PDB entry 7SBA | electron microscopy, 2.90 A resolution | chains I and X of the 14 polymer chains in the assembly

# Chain I
Protein: Cas10d
Source organism: Synechocystis sp. PCC 6803
Reference sequence: Q6ZEI7 (Q6ZEI7_SYNY3); numbering as in UniProt (aligned over 1-975)
Amino-acid sequence (975 residues; numbered 1 to 975; the number before each row is that of its first residue):
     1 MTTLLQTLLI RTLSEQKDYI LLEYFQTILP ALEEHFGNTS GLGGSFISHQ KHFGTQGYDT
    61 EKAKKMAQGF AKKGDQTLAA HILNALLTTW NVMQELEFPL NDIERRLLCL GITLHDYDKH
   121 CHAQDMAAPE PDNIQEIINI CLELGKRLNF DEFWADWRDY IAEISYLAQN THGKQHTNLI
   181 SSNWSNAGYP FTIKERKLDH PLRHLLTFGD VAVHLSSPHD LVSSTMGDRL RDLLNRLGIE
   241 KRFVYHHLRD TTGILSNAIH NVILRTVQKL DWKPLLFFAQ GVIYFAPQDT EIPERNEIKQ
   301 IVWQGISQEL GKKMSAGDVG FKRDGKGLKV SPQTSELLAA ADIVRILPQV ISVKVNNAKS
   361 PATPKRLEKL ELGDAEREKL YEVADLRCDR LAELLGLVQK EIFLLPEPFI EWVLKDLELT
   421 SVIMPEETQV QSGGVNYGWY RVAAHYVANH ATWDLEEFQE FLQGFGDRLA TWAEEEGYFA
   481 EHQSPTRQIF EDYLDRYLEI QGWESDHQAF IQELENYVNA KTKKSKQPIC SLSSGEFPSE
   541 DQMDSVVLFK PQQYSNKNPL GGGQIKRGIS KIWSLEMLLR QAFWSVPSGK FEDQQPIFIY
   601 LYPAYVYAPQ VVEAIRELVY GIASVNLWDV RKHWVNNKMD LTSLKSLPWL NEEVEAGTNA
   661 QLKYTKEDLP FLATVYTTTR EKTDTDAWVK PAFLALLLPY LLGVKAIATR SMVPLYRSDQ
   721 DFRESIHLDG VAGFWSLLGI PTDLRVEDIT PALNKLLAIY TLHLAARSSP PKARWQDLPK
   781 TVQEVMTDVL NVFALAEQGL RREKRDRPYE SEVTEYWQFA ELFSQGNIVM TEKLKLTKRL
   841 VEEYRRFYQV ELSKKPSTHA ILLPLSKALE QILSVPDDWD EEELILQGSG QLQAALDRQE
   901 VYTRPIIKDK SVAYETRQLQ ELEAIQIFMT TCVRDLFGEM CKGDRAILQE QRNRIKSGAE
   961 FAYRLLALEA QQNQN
Disordered / not traced: 1, 39-74, 118-133, 170-183, 652-660
From the paper describing this entry:
  - binding site for DNA non-target strand: Lys-326, Gly-433, Tyr-437, Arg-680
  - binding site for DNA target strand (chain X): Lys-326, Gln-431
  - specificity-determining residues: Lys-326
  - mutagenesis - K326A, K326P: abolished binding to dsDNA target
  - catalytic residues: His-81, His-115, Asp-210, His-214
  - catalytic residues: Asp-116 (by similarity / conservation)

# Chain X
Molecule: DNA target strand
Sequence (16 nucleotides; each row starts with the number of its first residue):
     1 ACAACAATCA ACGTGA

# How chain I and chain X interact
Pairs across the interface (19):
  Lys-326(I) / DA11(X)  base contact
  Lys-326(I) / DC12(X)  hydrogen bond to the base
  Lys-329(I) / DA11(X)  hydrogen bond to the phosphate
  Lys-329(I) / DC12(X)  salt bridge to the phosphate
  Lys-400(I) / DG13(X)  salt bridge to the phosphate
  Gly-433(I) / DG13(X)  base contact
  Gly-434(I) / DG13(X)  phosphate contact
  Met-543(I) / DC12(X)  phosphate contact
  Asp-544(I) / DA11(X)  phosphate contact
  Asp-544(I) / DC12(X)  hydrogen bond to the phosphate
  Lys-550(I) / DA10(X)  phosphate contact
  Lys-550(I) / DA11(X)  phosphate contact
  Pro-551(I) / DA11(X)  phosphate contact
  Gln-552(I) / DA10(X)  sugar contact
  Gln-552(I) / DA11(X)  hydrogen bond to the phosphate
  Gln-553(I) / DA10(X)  hydrogen bond to the phosphate
  Lys-566(I) / DA11(X)  sugar contact
  Lys-566(I) / DC12(X)  salt bridge to the phosphate
  Gln-776(I) / DC5(X)  hydrogen bond to the phosphate
Also at the interface, not in a pair above, chain I (17 interface residues in all): Gln-431, Gln-542, Arg-767, Arg-774
Also at the interface, not in a pair above, chain X (9 interface residues in all): DA4, DC9, DT14, DG15

# In short
17 residues of chain I and 9 residues of chain X are in contact, with 6 hydrogen bonds and 3 salt bridges.
Polar contacts include Lys-326(I)/DC12(X), Lys-329(I)/DA11(X) and Asp-544(I)/DC12(X). From the paper:
catalytic residues His-81(I), His-115(I) and Asp-210(I) among others; K326A and K326P of chain I abolish
binding to dsDNA target.
Here chain I is Cas10d (Synechocystis sp. PCC 6803) and chain X is DNA target strand. Entry 7SBA (Structure of
type I-D Cascade bound to a dsDNA target) was determined by electron microscopy together with 7SBB from the
same study.
